9OUT - chains N and E of the 15 polymer chains in the assembly; structure by electron microscopy, 4.30 A resolution (low resolution: residue-level contacts below are approximate; hydrogen-bond / salt-bridge calls are withheld).

Chain N (and E):
Name: Speckle-type POZ protein
Organism: Homo sapiens
Notes: chain E of this document is another copy of the same molecule, construct and numbering; everything in this record applies to it too
Reference sequence: O43791 (SPOP_HUMAN); residues 1-374 here = UniProt positions 1-374
Sequence (374 residues; numbered 1 to 374; the number before each row is that of its first residue):
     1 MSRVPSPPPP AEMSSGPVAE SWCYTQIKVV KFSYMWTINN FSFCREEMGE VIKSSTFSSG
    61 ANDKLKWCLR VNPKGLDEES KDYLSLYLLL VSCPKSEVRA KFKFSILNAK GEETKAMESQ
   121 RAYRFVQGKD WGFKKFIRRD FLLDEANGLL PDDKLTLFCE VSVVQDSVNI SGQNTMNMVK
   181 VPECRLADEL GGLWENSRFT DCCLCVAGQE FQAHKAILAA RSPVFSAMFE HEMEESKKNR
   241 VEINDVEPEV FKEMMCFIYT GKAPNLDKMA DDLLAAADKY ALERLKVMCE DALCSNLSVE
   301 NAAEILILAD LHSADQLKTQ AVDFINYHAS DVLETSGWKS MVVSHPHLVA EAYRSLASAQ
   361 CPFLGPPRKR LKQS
Disordered / not traced: 1-15, 366-374 (chain E: 1-29, 165-374)
Reported in the primary citation:
  - disease-associated variants - E47K (14 +/- 2-fold), E78K (18 +/- 4-fold): increased binding to BRD3
  - disease-associated variants - E47K, E78K: unchanged binding to BRD3 peptide
  - disease-associated variants - E47K, E78K: increased binding to Cul3/Rbx1 complex
  - mutagenesis - V51E: unchanged binding to Cul3
  - mutagenesis - M48I/E78K, R70Q/E78K, E78K/G128S, E78K/K134N, S96R: unchanged catalytic activity on BRD3
  - disease-associated variants - E47K, E78K: increased catalytic activity on BRD3
  - mutagenesis - V51E: decreased catalytic activity on BRD3
  - mutagenesis - D77E: increased catalytic activity
  - disease-associated variants - E47K, E78K: decreased localization to nuclear speckles
  - mutagenesis - V51E: unchanged localization to nuclear speckles
  - disease-associated variants - M48I, R70L, R70Q, G128S, K134N: decreased catalytic activity
  - disease-associated variants - M48I, G128S: unchanged binding to peptide
  - disease-associated variants - K134N (11-fold): decreased binding to substrate peptide
  - disease-associated variants - K134N (11-fold): decreased binding to full-length SPOP K134N

Interface between chain N and chain E:
Pairs across the interface - 14 pairs, chain N then chain E:
  Met-48(N) / Ser-96(E)
  Met-48(N) / Glu-97(E)
  Val-51(N) / Val-126(E)
  Val-51(N) / Gln-127(E)
  Val-51(N) / Gly-128(E)
  Val-51(N) / Lys-129(E)
  Ile-52(N) / Gln-127(E)
  Lys-53(N) / Gln-127(E)
  Leu-76(N) / Lys-129(E)
  Tyr-123(N) / Glu-50(E)
  Gly-128(N) / Lys-53(E)
  Lys-129(N) / Gly-49(E)
  Lys-129(N) / Glu-50(E)
  Lys-129(N) / Val-51(E)
Interface residues without a listed pair, chain N (9 interface residues in all): Glu-50
Interface residues without a listed pair, chain E (13 interface residues in all): Glu-47, Lys-95, Arg-124

Summary:
9 residues of chain N and 13 residues of chain E are in contact. From the paper: M48I, R70L and R70Q of chain
N, among others, reduce catalytic activity; E47K and E78K of chain N increase binding to BRD3; 14
substitutions were tested in all.
Chain N and chain E are both Speckle-type POZ protein (Homo sapiens); the structure, SPOP double donut locally
refined MATH domains, was determined by electron microscopy together with 9OUU and 9OUW from the same study.
